6XQX - chain A; structure by X-ray diffraction, 2.15 A resolution.

# Chain A
Molecule: Probable peptidoglycan D, D-transpeptidase PenA
Organism: Neisseria gonorrhoeae
Notes: EC 3.4.16.4
UniProtKB: P08149 (PBP2_NEIGO); residue numbers follow UniProt; this construct covers 237-282, 298-574
Chain sequence (327 residues; each row starts with the number of its first residue; note: 13 numbers in that range are skipped by the numbering (no residue carries them; nothing is unmodelled there)):
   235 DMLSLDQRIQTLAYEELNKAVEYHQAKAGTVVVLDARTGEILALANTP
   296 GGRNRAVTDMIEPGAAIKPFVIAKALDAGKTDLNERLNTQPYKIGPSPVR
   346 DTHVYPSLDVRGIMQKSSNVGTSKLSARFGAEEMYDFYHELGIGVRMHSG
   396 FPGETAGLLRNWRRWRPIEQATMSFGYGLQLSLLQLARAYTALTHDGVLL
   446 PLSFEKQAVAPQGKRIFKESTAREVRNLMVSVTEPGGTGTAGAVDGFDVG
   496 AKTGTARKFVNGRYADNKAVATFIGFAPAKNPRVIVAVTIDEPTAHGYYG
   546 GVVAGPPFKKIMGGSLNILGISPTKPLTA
Not modelled in the structure: 235, 506-508, 574
Construct notes: expression tag (235-236); linker (296-297); engineered mutation Ala-310 (Ser in P08149), Ala-514 (His in P08149)
Swiss-Prot annotation at these positions:
  - natural variant: Asp-346 (D346DD: In strain: CDC84-060418, CDC77-124615 and 1 more), Phe-504 (F504L: In strain: CDC84-060418, CDC77-124615 and 1 more), Ala-510 (A510V: In strain: CDC84-060418, CDC77-124615 and 1 more), Ala-516 (A516G: In strain: CDC84-060418, CDC77-124615 and 1 more), His-541 (H541N: In strain: FA19 and CDC84-060418), Pro-551 (P551L: In strain: CDC84-060384; P551S: In strain: CDC77-124615), Pro-552 (P552V: In strain: CDC84-060418), Lys-555 to Ile-556 (sequence variant, change not given here; In strain: CDC84-060418), Ile-566 (I566V: In strain: CDC84-060418), Ala-574 (A574NV: In strain: CDC84-060418)
Reported in the primary citation:
  - binding site for sulfate ion: Thr-498
  - mutagenesis - S310A: abolished catalytic activity (proposed by the authors, not directly observed)

# In short
From the paper: a binding site for sulfate ion at Thr-498; S310A abolishes catalytic activity.
Chain A is Probable peptidoglycan D, D-transpeptidase PenA (Neisseria gonorrhoeae); the structure, Crystal
structure of the catalytic domain of PBP2 S310A from Neisseria gonorrhoeae with the H514A mutation ..., was
determined by X-ray diffraction together with 6XQV, 6XQY and 6XQZ from the same study.
